PDB entry 4QVM | X-ray diffraction, 2.80 A resolution | chains R and S of the 28 polymer chains in the assembly

== Chain R ==
Protein: Proteasome subunit alpha type-5
Organism: Saccharomyces cerevisiae
Notes: EC 3.4.25.1
UniProt: P32379 (PSA5_YEAST); residues -7 to 252 here correspond to UniProt positions 1-260 (UniProt number = residue number + 8)
Amino-acid sequence (260 residues; each row starts with the number of its first residue; numbers below 1 keep their minus sign (Met-7 is residue -7)):
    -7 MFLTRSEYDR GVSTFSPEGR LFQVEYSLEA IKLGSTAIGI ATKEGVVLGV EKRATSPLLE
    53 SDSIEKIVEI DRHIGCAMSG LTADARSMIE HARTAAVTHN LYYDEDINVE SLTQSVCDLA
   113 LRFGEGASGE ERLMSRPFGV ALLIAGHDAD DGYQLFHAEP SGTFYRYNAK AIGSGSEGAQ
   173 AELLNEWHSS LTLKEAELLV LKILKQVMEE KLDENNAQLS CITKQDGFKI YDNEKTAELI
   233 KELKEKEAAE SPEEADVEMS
Unresolved in the structure: -7 to 0, 118-124, 243-252

== Chain S ==
Protein: Proteasome subunit alpha type-6
Organism: Saccharomyces cerevisiae
Notes: EC 3.4.25.1
UniProt: P40302 (PSA6_YEAST); residues 0-233 here correspond to UniProt positions 1-234 (UniProt number = residue number + 1)
Amino-acid sequence (234 residues; numbered 0 to 233; the number before each row is that of its first residue; numbering starts at 0):
     0 MFRNNYDGDT VTFSPTGRLF QVEYALEAIK QGSVTVGLRS NTHAVLVALK RNADELSSYQ
    60 KKIIKCDEHM GLSLAGLAPD ARVLSNYLRQ QCNYSSLVFN RKLAVERAGH LLCDKAQKNT
   120 QSYGGRPYGV GLLIIGYDKS GAHLLEFQPS GNVTELYGTA IGARSQGAKT YLERTLDTFI
   180 KIDGNPDELI KAGVEAISQS LRDESLTVDN LSIAIVGKDT PFTIYDGEAV AKYI
Unresolved in the structure: 0-2
Swiss-Prot annotation at these positions:
  - modified residue: Ser13 (Phosphoserine)
  - cross-link: Lys190 (Glycyl lysine isopeptide (Lys-Gly) (interchain with G-Cter in ubiquitin))

== How chain R and chain S interact ==
Residue-residue contacts - 45 pairs, chain R then chain S:
  Arg2(R) - Gly7(S)
  Ser5(R) - Arg125(S)
  Thr6(R) - Gly7(S)  hydrogen bond (side chain-backbone)
  Thr6(R) - Gln20(S)
  Phe7(R) - Gln20(S)  hydrogen bond (backbone-side chain)
  Phe7(R) - Tyr23(S)
  Phe7(R) - Arg125(S)
  Phe7(R) - Pro126(S)
  Phe7(R) - Gly128(S)
  Ser8(R) - Tyr23(S)
  Pro9(R) - Tyr23(S)  hydrophobic
  Pro9(R) - Glu26(S)
  Glu10(R) - Glu26(S)
  Glu10(R) - Gln30(S)
  Gly11(R) - Tyr23(S)
  Gly11(R) - Ala27(S)
  Leu13(R) - Arg125(S)
  Gln106(R) - Arg81(S)  hydrogen bond
  Asp110(R) - Arg81(S)  salt bridge
  Leu113(R) - Pro78(S)  hydrophobic
  Leu113(R) - Asp79(S)
  Leu113(R) - Arg125(S)
  Ser153(R) - Pro78(S)
  Gly154(R) - Pro78(S)
  Thr155(R) - Gln59(S)
  Thr155(R) - Pro78(S)
  Phe156(R) - Gln59(S)
  Tyr157(R) - Arg50(S)  hydrogen bond (side chain-backbone)
  Tyr157(R) - Ala52(S)
  Tyr157(R) - Ser57(S)
  Tyr157(R) - Gln59(S)
  Arg158(R) - Ser56(S)
  Arg158(R) - Ser57(S)  hydrogen bond (backbone-backbone)
  Tyr159(R) - Ala52(S)
  Tyr159(R) - Asp53(S)
  Tyr159(R) - Leu55(S)
  Tyr159(R) - Ser56(S)
  Asn160(R) - Leu55(S)  hydrogen bond (backbone-backbone)
  Ala161(R) - Leu55(S)
  Gln172(R) - Asp53(S)  hydrogen bond
  Gln172(R) - Leu55(S)
  Leu175(R) - Leu55(S)
  Leu176(R) - Glu54(S)
  Leu176(R) - Leu55(S)  hydrophobic
  Trp179(R) - Leu55(S)  hydrophobic
Also at the interface, not in a pair above, chain R (27 interface residues in all): Gly3, Glu117
Also at the interface, not in a pair above, chain S (26 interface residues in all): Asp6, Ala24, Asn51, Lys60, Leu76, Gly123

== Overview ==
27 residues of chain R face 26 of chain S across their interface, with 7 hydrogen bonds and 1 salt bridge.
Among the polar pairs are Asp110(R)-Arg81(S), Thr6(R)-Gly7(S) and Phe7(R)-Gln20(S).
Chain R is Proteasome subunit alpha type-5 and chain S is Proteasome subunit alpha type-6, both from
Saccharomyces cerevisiae; the structure, yCP beta5-M45A mutant in complex with bortezomib, was determined by
X-ray diffraction, deposited together with 4QUX, 4QUY, 4QV0, 4QV1, 4QV3, 4QV4 and 42 further entries.
